3KRC - chains C and D of the 4 polymer chains in the assembly; structure by X-ray diffraction, 2.30 A resolution.

# Chain C
Molecule: Geranyl diphosphate synthase small subunit
Source organism: Mentha x piperita
Notes: EC 2.5.1.1
Reference sequence: Q9SBR4 (Q9SBR4_MENPI); residues 2-266 here correspond to UniProt positions 49-313 (UniProt number = residue number + 47)
Chain sequence (274 residues; row label = number of the first residue in the row):
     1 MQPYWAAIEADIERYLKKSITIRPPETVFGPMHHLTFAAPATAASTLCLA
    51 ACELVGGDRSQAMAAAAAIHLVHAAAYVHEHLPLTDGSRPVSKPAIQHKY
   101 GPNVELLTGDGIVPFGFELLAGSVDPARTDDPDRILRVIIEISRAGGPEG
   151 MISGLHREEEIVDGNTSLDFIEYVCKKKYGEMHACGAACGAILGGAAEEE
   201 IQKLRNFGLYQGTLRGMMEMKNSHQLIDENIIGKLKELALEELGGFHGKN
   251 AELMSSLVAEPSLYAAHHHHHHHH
Unresolved in the structure: 272-274
Sequence notes: expression tag (1, 267-274)

# Chain D
Molecule: Geranyl diphosphate synthase large subunit
Source organism: Mentha x piperita
Notes: EC 2.5.1.1
Reference sequence: Q9SBR3 (Q9SBR3_MENPI); residues 2-295 here correspond to UniProt positions 84-377 (UniProt number = residue number + 82)
Chain sequence (295 residues; row label = number of the first residue in the row):
     1 MFDFDGYMLRKAKSVNKALEAAVQMKEPLKIHESMRYSLLAGGKRVRPML
    51 CIAACELVGGDESTAMPAACAVEMIHTMSLMHDDLPCMDNDDLRRGKPTN
   101 HMAFGESVAVLAGDALLSFAFEHVAAATKGAPPERIVRVLGELAVSIGSE
   151 GLVAGQVVDVCSEGMAEVGLDHLEFIHHHKTAALLQGSVVLGAILGGGKE
   201 EEVAKLRKFANCIGLLFQVVDDILDVTKSSKELGKTAGKDLVADKTTYPK
   251 LIGVEKSKEFADRLNREAQEQLLHFHPHRAAPLIALANYIAYRDN
Unresolved in the structure: 228-245
Sequence notes: expression tag (1)
Residues lining bound ligands: 3-methylbut-3-enyl trihydrogen diphosphate (IPE): Gly-43, Lys-44, Arg-47, Glu-73, His-76, Leu-80, Arg-95, Lys-180, Thr-181, Phe-217, Gln-218, Asp-221, Arg-293
What the authors report for this chain:
  - mutagenesis - D83A/D84A/D89A, R293DEL/D294DEL/N295DEL: abolished catalytic activity

# Interface between chain C and chain D
Contacting residue pairs (76):
  Arg-23(C) / Glu-150(D)  salt bridge
  Thr-27(C) / Val-157(D)
  Thr-27(C) / Cys-161(D)
  Val-28(C) / Ser-149(D)
  Val-28(C) / Ala-154(D)
  Val-28(C) / Val-158(D)  hydrophobic
  Phe-29(C) / Ser-149(D)
  Met-32(C) / Ser-149(D)
  His-79(C) / His-82(D)
  His-79(C) / Val-110(D)
  His-79(C) / Asp-114(D)  salt bridge
  Leu-84(C) / Glu-106(D)
  Leu-84(C) / Ser-107(D)
  Thr-85(C) / Pro-86(D)
  Thr-85(C) / Glu-106(D)  hydrogen bond
  Asp-86(C) / Gly-105(D)
  Asp-86(C) / Glu-106(D)  hydrogen bond (side chain-backbone)
  Ser-88(C) / Gly-105(D)
  Ser-88(C) / Glu-106(D)  hydrogen bond (side chain-backbone)
  Ser-88(C) / Ser-107(D)  hydrogen bond (side chain-backbone)
  Arg-89(C) / Ser-107(D)
  Pro-102(C) / Cys-87(D)  hydrophobic
  Asn-103(C) / Cys-87(D)
  Asn-103(C) / Met-88(D)
  Asn-103(C) / Val-160(D)
  Val-104(C) / Cys-161(D)  hydrophobic
  Leu-106(C) / His-82(D)
  Leu-106(C) / Leu-85(D)  hydrophobic
  Leu-106(C) / Met-88(D)  hydrophobic
  Leu-107(C) / Met-88(D)  hydrophobic
  Leu-107(C) / Val-153(D)
  Leu-107(C) / Val-157(D)  hydrophobic
  Leu-107(C) / Val-160(D)  hydrophobic
  Asp-110(C) / Met-78(D)
  Asp-110(C) / His-82(D)  salt bridge
  Asp-110(C) / Asp-114(D)
  Asp-110(C) / Leu-117(D)
  Gly-111(C) / Val-153(D)
  Pro-114(C) / Ala-144(D)
  Pro-114(C) / Ile-147(D)  hydrophobic
  Phe-117(C) / Phe-121(D)  hydrophobic
  Glu-118(C) / Ala-144(D)
  Glu-118(C) / Val-145(D)
  Ala-121(C) / Val-137(D)
  Ala-121(C) / Gly-141(D)
  Val-124(C) / Val-137(D)  hydrophobic
  Pro-132(C) / Glu-134(D)
  Pro-132(C) / Val-137(D)
  Asp-133(C) / Pro-133(D)
  Ile-135(C) / Val-137(D)  hydrophobic
  Leu-136(C) / Ala-125(D)
  Leu-136(C) / Ile-136(D)  hydrophobic
  Leu-136(C) / Leu-140(D)  hydrophobic
  Ile-140(C) / Ala-125(D)  hydrophobic
  Ile-140(C) / Ala-126(D)  hydrophobic
  Ser-143(C) / Ser-118(D)  hydrogen bond (backbone-side chain)
  Ser-143(C) / Glu-122(D)
  Arg-144(C) / Glu-122(D)  salt bridge
  Arg-144(C) / Ala-126(D)
  Gly-146(C) / Ser-118(D)  hydrogen bond (backbone-side chain)
  Gly-147(C) / Ser-118(D)
  Pro-148(C) / Pro-28(D)
  Pro-148(C) / Ala-115(D)  hydrophobic
  Glu-149(C) / Lys-26(D)
  Glu-149(C) / Glu-27(D)
  Ile-152(C) / Leu-111(D)
  Ile-152(C) / Asp-114(D)
  Ile-152(C) / Ala-115(D)
  Ser-153(C) / Pro-28(D)
  Leu-155(C) / Leu-111(D)  hydrophobic
  His-156(C) / Pro-28(D)
  His-156(C) / Ile-31(D)
  His-156(C) / Leu-111(D)
  Arg-157(C) / Glu-27(D)  salt bridge
  Arg-157(C) / Pro-28(D)
  Glu-159(C) / Ser-107(D)  hydrogen bond
Other interface residues (no listed pair), chain C (44 interface residues in all): Pro-25, Leu-82, Val-113, Ile-139
Other interface residues (no listed pair), chain D (47 interface residues in all): Lys-30, His-32, Met-35, Val-108, Gly-148, Gln-156, Phe-175

# Summary
The interface between chain C and chain D involves 44 residues on one side and 47 on the other, with 7
hydrogen bonds and 5 salt bridges. Polar pairs include Arg-23(C)/Glu-150(D), His-79(C)/Asp-114(D) and
Asp-110(C)/His-82(D). Ligands of chain D: 3-methylbut-3-enyl trihydrogen diphosphate. From the paper:
D83A/D84A/D89A and R293DEL/D294DEL/N295DEL of chain D abolish catalytic activity.
Here chain C is Geranyl diphosphate synthase small subunit and chain D is Geranyl diphosphate synthase large
subunit, both from Mentha x piperita. Entry 3KRC (Mint heterotetrameric geranyl pyrophosphate synthase in
complex with IPP) was determined by X-ray diffraction, deposited together with 3KRA, 3KRF, 3KRO and 3KRP.
